4DJD - chains C and D of the 6 polymer chains in the assembly; structure by X-ray diffraction, 2.38 A resolution.

Chain C:
Protein: Corrinoid/iron-sulfur protein large subunit
From: Moorella thermoacetica
Reference sequence: Q07340 (ACSC_MOOTH); numbering as in UniProt (aligned over 1-446)
Chain sequence (446 residues; each row starts with the number of its first residue):
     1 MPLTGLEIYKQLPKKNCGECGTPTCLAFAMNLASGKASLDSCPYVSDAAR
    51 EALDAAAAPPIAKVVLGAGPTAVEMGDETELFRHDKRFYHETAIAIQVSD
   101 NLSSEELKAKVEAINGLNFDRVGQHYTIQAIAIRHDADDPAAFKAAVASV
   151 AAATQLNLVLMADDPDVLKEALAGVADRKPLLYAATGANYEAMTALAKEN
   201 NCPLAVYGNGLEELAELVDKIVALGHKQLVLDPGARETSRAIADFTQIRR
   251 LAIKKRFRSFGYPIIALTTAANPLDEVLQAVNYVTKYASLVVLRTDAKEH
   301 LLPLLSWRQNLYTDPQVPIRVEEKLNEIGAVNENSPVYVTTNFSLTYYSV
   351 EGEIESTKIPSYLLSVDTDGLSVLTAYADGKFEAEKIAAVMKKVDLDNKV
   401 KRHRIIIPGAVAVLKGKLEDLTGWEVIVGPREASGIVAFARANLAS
Not modelled in the structure: 1, 443-446
Bound ions: 4Fe-4S cluster Fe: C17, C20, C25, C42
Small-molecule neighbours:
  - cobalamin (B12): P318, Y338, V339, T340, F343, L345, T346, V350, G370, L371, S372, V373, L374, T375, A378, D379, I406, I407, P408, G409, A410, G429, P430, R431, E432, A433
  - 4Fe-4S cluster (SF4): L12, P13, K15, N16, C17, G18, E19, C20, T22, T24, C25, F28, S41, C42, P43, Y44
Curated features (UniProtKB/Swiss-Prot):
  - binding site ([4Fe-4S] cluster): C17, C20, C25, C42
  - binding site (5-methoxybenzimidazolylcob(I)amide): T340, T346, G370 to V373, A433

Chain D:
Protein: Corrinoid/iron-sulfur protein small subunit
From: Moorella thermoacetica
Reference sequence: Q07341 (ACSD_MOOTH); residues 1-323 here = UniProt positions 1-323
Chain sequence (323 residues; each row starts with the number of its first residue):
     1 MAVQILRDRSRAAVQKVVLGATKDQGGTRSHTIVVGGDAALPFHHFEGEI
    51 VNRPVIGMEVQDIVPDWPDVLKDPFTDVINEPGRWAQKCVAEYGADLIYL
   101 KLDGADPEGANHSVDQCVATVKEVLQAVGVPLVVVGCGDVEKDHEVLEAV
   151 AEAAAGENLLLGNAEQENYKSLTAACMVHKHNIIARSPLDINICKQLNIL
   201 INEMNLPLDHIVIDPSIGGLGYGIEYSFSIMERIRLGALQGDKMLSMPVI
   251 CTVGYEAWRAKEASAPVSEYPGWGKETERGILWEAVTATALLQAGAHILL
   301 MRHPEAVARVKENIDQLMVSNAY
Small-molecule neighbours: cobalamin (B12): P188, L189, I193, Y226

How chain C and chain D interact:
Contacting residue pairs - 98 pairs, chain C then chain D:
  F82(C) with E232(D); L236(D), hydrophobic
  R83(C) with E225(D), hydrogen bond (side chain-backbone); S229(D), hydrogen bond
  H84(C) with S229(D); R233(D); L236(D)
  F119(C) with G272(D)
  D120(C) with W273(D), hydrogen bond (backbone-side chain)
  R121(C) with G221(D); E262(D), salt bridge; W273(D)
  L211(C) with V3(D); Y323(D)
  E212(C) with M1(D); A2(D); V3(D), hydrogen bond (side chain-backbone)
  A215(C) with M1(D); V3(D), hydrophobic
  D219(C) with M1(D), hydrogen bond (side chain-backbone)
  T238(C) with Q316(D); L317(D)
  S239(C) with Q316(D); L317(D); V319(D), hydrogen bond (side chain-backbone); N321(D), hydrogen bond (backbone-side chain)
  R240(C) with N321(D), hydrogen bond (side chain-backbone); A322(D), hydrogen bond (side chain-backbone); Y323(D)
  I242(C) with Q293(D); L317(D), hydrophobic
  A243(C) with F46(D), hydrophobic; N321(D); Y323(D), hydrogen bond (backbone-side chain)
  D244(C) with Y323(D), hydrogen bond
  T246(C) with H44(D)
  Q247(C) with I5(D); L6(D), hydrogen bond (side chain-backbone); F46(D); Y323(D)
  R250(C) with L6(D), hydrogen bond (side chain-backbone); D8(D), salt bridge; L41(D); H44(D); F46(D); E47(D), salt bridge
  L251(C) with Q4(D)
  K255(C) with L6(D)
  F257(C) with M1(D), hydrophobic; V3(D), hydrophobic
  S259(C) with M1(D)
  F260(C) with V3(D), hydrophobic
  L274(C) with E278(D); L282(D), hydrophobic; E305(D); R309(D)
  D275(C) with R309(D), salt bridge; E312(D)
  L278(C) with A285(D); T289(D); R309(D)
  V281(C) with V286(D), hydrophobic; T289(D)
  N282(C) with T289(D); Q293(D); N313(D), hydrogen bond
  T285(C) with F228(D); Q293(D)
  K286(C) with Q293(D)
  K298(C) with P271(D); G272(D); W273(D); G274(D)
  E299(C) with W273(D); G274(D); K275(D), hydrogen bond (side chain-backbone); R279(D); L282(D)
  H300(C) with E278(D), salt bridge; L282(D)
  L302(C) with W273(D), hydrophobic; R279(D)
  P303(C) with L220(D); L282(D), hydrophobic; W283(D), hydrophobic; V286(D), hydrophobic
  S306(C) with W283(D)
  W307(C) with L220(D); I224(D), hydrophobic; F228(D), hydrophobic; A290(D), hydrophobic
  N310(C) with L220(D); G221(D), hydrogen bond (side chain-backbone); I224(D); E225(D)
  L311(C) with F228(D), hydrophobic
  T313(C) with E225(D)
  L345(C) with Y222(D), hydrophobic
Other interface residues (no listed pair), chain C (48 interface residues in all): E216, K254, N272, V277, G352, S356
Other interface residues (no listed pair), chain D (52 interface residues in all): R7, H45, Y226, K261, V310, S320

Summary:
48 residues of chain C face 52 of chain D across their interface, with 16 hydrogen bonds and 5 salt bridges.
Polar contacts include R121(C)-E262(D), R250(C)-D8(D) and R250(C)-E47(D). Cobalamin is bound between chain C
and chain D. Chain C binds 4Fe-4S cluster.
Here chain C is Corrinoid/iron-sulfur protein large subunit and chain D is Corrinoid/iron-sulfur protein small
subunit, both from Moorella thermoacetica. Entry 4DJD (Crystal structure of folate-free corrinoid iron-sulfur
protein (CFeSP) in complex with its methyltransferase (MeTr)) was determined by X-ray diffraction, deposited
together with 4DJE and 4DJF.
